1A7B - chains A and D of the 4 polymer chains in the assembly; structure by X-ray diffraction, 3.10 A resolution.

== Chain A (and D) ==
Molecule: CD2
From: Rattus norvegicus
Notes: fragment: domain 1; engineered mutation(s): DEL(M46, K47); chain D of this document is another copy of the same molecule, construct and numbering; everything in this record applies to it too
UniProtKB: P08921 (CD2_RAT); residues 1-99 here correspond to UniProt positions 23-121 (UniProt number = residue number + 22)
Amino-acid sequence (97 residues; row label = number of the first residue in the row; note: 2 numbers in that range are skipped by the numbering (no residue carries them; nothing is unmodelled there)):
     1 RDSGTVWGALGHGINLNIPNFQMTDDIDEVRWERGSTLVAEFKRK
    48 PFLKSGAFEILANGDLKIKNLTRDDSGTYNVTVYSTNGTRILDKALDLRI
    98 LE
Not modelled in the structure: 1-4
Curated features (UniProtKB/Swiss-Prot):
  - region: Arg34 to Lys45 (CD58 binding region 1), Asn77 to Lys91 (CD58 binding region 2)
  - glycosylation (N-linked (GlcNAc...) asparagine): Asn77, Asn84

== How chain A and chain D interact ==
Residue-residue contacts (9; chain A residue first):
  Gly35(A) with Tyr81(D); Gly85(D)
  Ser36(A) with Tyr81(D); Gly85(D), hydrogen bond (backbone-backbone)
  Lys51(A) with Lys51(D)
  Tyr81(A) with Gly35(D); Ser36(D)
  Gly85(A) with Gly35(D); Ser36(D), hydrogen bond (backbone-backbone)
Interface residues without a listed pair, chain A (6 interface residues in all): Glu33
Interface residues without a listed pair, chain D (6 interface residues in all): Glu33

== Overview ==
The chain A/chain D interface involves 6 residues from each chain; the contacts include 2 hydrogen bonds. The
hydrogen-bonded pair Ser36(A)-Gly85(D) is a backbone contact.
Both chains are CD2 (Rattus norvegicus). Entry 1A7B (Engineering A misfolded form of CD2) was determined by
X-ray diffraction together with 1A6P and 1A64 from the same study.
